Entry 9DUL (electron microscopy, 2.56 A resolution); this record covers chains A and I of the 21 polymer chains in the assembly.

== Chain A ==
Molecule: 16S rRNA
From: Escherichia coli
Sequence (1533 nucleotides; row label = number of the first residue in the row):
     2 AAUUGAAGAGUUUGAUCAUGGCUCAGAUUGAACGCUGGCGGCAGGCCUAA
    52 CACAUGCAAGUCGAACGGUAACAGGAAGAAGCUUGCUUCUUUGCUGACGA
   102 GUGGCGGACGGGUGAGUAAUGUCUGGGAAACUGCCUGAUGGAGGGGGAUA
   152 ACUACUGGAAACGGUAGCUAAUACCGCAUAACGUCGCAAGACCAAAGAGG
   202 GGGACCUUCGGGCCUCUUGCCAUCGGAUGUGCCCAGAUGGGAUUAGCUAG
   252 UAGGUGGGGUAACGGCUCACCUAGGCGACGAUCCCUAGCUGGUCUGAGAG
   302 GAUGACCAGCCACACUGGAACUGAGACACGGUCCAGACUCCUACGGGAGG
   352 CAGCAGUGGGGAAUAUUGCACAAUGGGCGCAAGCCUGAUGCAGCCAUGCC
   402 GCGUGUAUGAAGAAGGCCUUCGGGUUGUAAAGUACUUUCAGCGGGGAGGA
   452 AGGGAGUAAAGUUAAUACCUUUGCUCAUUGACGUUACCCGCAGAAGAAGC
   502 ACCGGCUAACUCCGUGCCAGCAGCCXCGGUAAUACGGAGGGUGCAAGCGU
   552 UAAUCGGAAUUACUGGGCGUAAAGCGCACGCAGGCGGUUUGUUAAGUCAG
   602 AUGUGAAAUCCCCGGGCUCAACCUGGGAACUGCAUCUGAUACUGGCAAGC
   652 UUGAGUCUCGUAGAGGGGGGUAGAAUUCCAGGUGUAGCGGUGAAAUGCGU
   702 AGAGAUCUGGAGGAAUACCGGUGGCGAAGGCGGCCCCCUGGACGAAGACU
   752 GACGCUCAGGUGCGAAAGCGUGGGGAGCAAACAGGAUUAGAUACCCUGGU
   802 AGUCCACGCCGUAAACGAUGUCGACUUGGAGGUUGUGCCCUUGAGGCGUG
   852 GCUUCCGGAGCUAACGCGUUAAGUCGACCGCCUGGGGAGUACGGCCGCAA
   902 GGUUAAAACUCAAAUGAAUUGACGGGGGCCCGCACAAGCGGUGGAGCAUG
   952 UGGUUUAAUUCGAUCXAACGCGAAGAACCUUACCUGGUCUUGACAUCCAC
  1002 GGAAGUUUUCAGAGAUGAGAAUGUGCCUUCGGGAACCGUGAGACAGGUGC
  1052 UGCAUGGCUGUCGUCAGCUCGUGUUGUGAAAUGUUGGGUUAAGUCCCGCA
  1102 ACGAGCGCAACCCUUAUCCUUUGUUGCCAGCGGUCCGGCCGGGAACUCAA
  1152 AGGAGACUGCCAGUGAUAAACUGGAGGAAGGUGGGGAUGACGUCAAGUCA
  1202 UCAUGGCCCUUACGACCAGGGCUACACACGUGCUACAAUGGCGCAUACAA
  1252 AGAGAAGCGACCUCGCGAGAGCAAGCGGACCUCAUAAAGUGCGUCGUAGU
  1302 CCGGAUUGGAGUCUGCAACUCGACUCCAUGAAGUCGGAAUCGCUAGUAAU
  1352 CGUGGAUCAGAAUGCCACGGUGAAUACGUUCCCGGGCCUUGUACACACCG
  1402 CCCGUXACACCAUGGGAGUGGGUUGCAAAAGAAGUAGGUAGCUUAACCUU
  1452 CGGGAGGGCGCUUACCACUUUGUGAUUCAUGACUGGGGUGAAGUCGUAAC
  1502 AAGGUAACCGUAGGGGAACCUGCGGUUGGAUCA
Unresolved in the structure: 205-213, 841-845, 1207, 1516
Construct notes: conflict C966 (G493406 in 2852408577)
Modified / non-standard residues: PSU (pseudouridine-5'-monophosphate) at position 516, G7M (N7-methyl-guanosine-5'-monophosphate) at position 527, 5MC (5-methylcytidine-5'-monophosphate) at position 967, 4OC (4n,o2'-methylcytidine-5'-monophosphate) at position 1402, 5MC (5-methylcytidine-5'-monophosphate) at position 1407, UR3 (3-methyluridine-5'-monophoshate) at position 1498, MA6 (6N-dimethyladenosine-5'-monophoshate) at position 1518, MA6 (6N-dimethyladenosine-5'-monophoshate) at position 1519

== Chain I ==
Name: Small ribosomal subunit protein uS9
From: Escherichia coli
UniProt: C3SRY2 (C3SRY2_ECOLX); numbering as in UniProt (aligned over 1-130)
Chain sequence (130 residues; each row starts with the number of its first residue):
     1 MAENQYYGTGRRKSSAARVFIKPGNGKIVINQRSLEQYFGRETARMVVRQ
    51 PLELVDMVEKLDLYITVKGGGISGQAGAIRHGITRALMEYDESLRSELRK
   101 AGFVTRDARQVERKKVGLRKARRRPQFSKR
Unresolved in the structure: 1-3

== Interface between chain A and chain I ==
Pairs across the interface (110):
  G941(A) / Arg-123(I)  base contact
  G942(A) / Gln-126(I)  base contact
  U943(A) / Gln-126(I)  hydrogen bond to the sugar
  5MC_967(A) / Phe-127(I)  sugar contact
  5MC_967(A) / Ser-128(I)  base contact
  5MC_967(A) / Lys-129(I)  phosphate contact
  C970(A) / Ser-128(I)  hydrogen bond to the base
  C970(A) / Arg-130(I)  hydrogen bond to the base
  A1117(A) / Arg-106(I)  hydrogen bond to the phosphate
  U1118(A) / Arg-11(I)  salt bridge to the phosphate
  U1118(A) / Arg-106(I)  salt bridge to the phosphate
  C1119(A) / Arg-11(I)  salt bridge to the phosphate
  A1130(A) / Gln-5(I)  hydrogen bond to the sugar
  A1130(A) / Arg-18(I)  salt bridge to the phosphate
  A1130(A) / Phe-20(I)  sugar contact
  A1130(A) / Tyr-64(I)  hydrogen bond to the phosphate
  G1131(A) / Gln-5(I)  phosphate contact
  A1146(A) / Arg-18(I)  hydrogen bond to the base
  C1147(A) / Tyr-7(I)  hydrogen bond to the sugar
  C1147(A) / Arg-18(I)  hydrogen bond to the sugar
  U1148(A) / Tyr-7(I)  sugar contact
  U1148(A) / Thr-9(I)  sugar contact
  U1148(A) / Ala-16(I)  phosphate contact
  C1149(A) / Arg-11(I)  salt bridge to the phosphate
  C1149(A) / Ala-16(I)  phosphate contact
  G1178(A) / Arg-99(I)  salt bridge to the phosphate
  A1179(A) / Arg-95(I)  salt bridge to the phosphate
  A1179(A) / Arg-99(I)  salt bridge to the phosphate
  A1179(A) / Val-104(I)  sugar contact
  A1179(A) / Thr-105(I)  hydrogen bond to the phosphate
  A1179(A) / Arg-106(I)  sugar contact
  A1180(A) / Arg-99(I)  salt bridge to the phosphate
  A1180(A) / Thr-105(I)  hydrogen bond to the phosphate
  G1184(A) / Ala-108(I)  base contact
  G1186(A) / Glu-112(I)  phosphate contact
  G1186(A) / Arg-113(I)  sugar contact
  G1186(A) / Lys-115(I)  hydrogen bond to the sugar
  G1186(A) / Arg-122(I)  sugar contact
  G1187(A) / Arg-113(I)  sugar contact
  G1187(A) / Lys-115(I)  phosphate contact
  G1231(A) / Ser-128(I)  phosphate contact
  U1232(A) / Arg-119(I)  hydrogen bond to the sugar
  U1232(A) / Gln-126(I)  phosphate contact
  U1232(A) / Ser-128(I)  phosphate contact
  G1233(A) / Arg-119(I)  salt bridge to the phosphate
  G1233(A) / Pro-125(I)  phosphate contact
  G1233(A) / Gln-126(I)  hydrogen bond to the phosphate
  A1248(A) / Arg-33(I)  sugar contact
  A1248(A) / Ile-72(I)  base contact
  C1249(A) / Tyr-38(I)  sugar contact
  C1249(A) / Gly-70(I)  hydrogen bond to the sugar
  C1249(A) / Gly-71(I)  sugar contact
  C1249(A) / Ile-72(I)  sugar contact
  C1249(A) / Gln-75(I)  hydrogen bond to the phosphate
  A1250(A) / Ser-14(I)  sugar contact
  A1250(A) / Lys-68(I)  phosphate contact
  A1250(A) / Gly-69(I)  hydrogen bond to the phosphate
  A1250(A) / Gly-70(I)  hydrogen bond to the sugar
  A1250(A) / Gln-75(I)  hydrogen bond to the phosphate
  A1251(A) / Gly-69(I)  phosphate contact
  C1342(A) / Gln-126(I)  sugar contact
  C1342(A) / Phe-127(I)  sugar contact
  G1343(A) / Arg-123(I)  hydrogen bond to the sugar
  G1343(A) / Arg-124(I)  hydrogen bond to the sugar
  C1344(A) / Arg-122(I)  sugar contact
  C1344(A) / Arg-124(I)  phosphate contact
  U1345(A) / Arg-122(I)  salt bridge to the phosphate
  A1346(A) / Arg-122(I)  salt bridge to the phosphate
  G1347(A) / Arg-12(I)  hydrogen bond to the base
  G1347(A) / Lys-13(I)  base contact
  G1347(A) / Arg-109(I)  hydrogen bond to the base
  G1347(A) / Gln-110(I)  sugar contact
  U1348(A) / Gln-110(I)  phosphate contact
  U1348(A) / Val-111(I)  phosphate contact
  U1348(A) / Glu-112(I)  hydrogen bond to the phosphate
  U1348(A) / Arg-122(I)  phosphate contact
  A1349(A) / Lys-120(I)  salt bridge to the phosphate
  A1349(A) / Ala-121(I)  hydrogen bond to the phosphate
  A1349(A) / Arg-122(I)  hydrogen bond to the phosphate
  A1349(A) / Arg-123(I)  phosphate contact
  A1350(A) / Lys-120(I)  salt bridge to the phosphate
  A1350(A) / Arg-123(I)  salt bridge to the phosphate
  U1351(A) / Lys-120(I)  base contact
  G1365(A) / Arg-119(I)  phosphate contact
  C1366(A) / Arg-119(I)  salt bridge to the phosphate
  C1367(A) / Lys-114(I)  salt bridge to the phosphate
  C1367(A) / Val-116(I)  phosphate contact
  C1367(A) / Gly-117(I)  hydrogen bond to the phosphate
  C1367(A) / Leu-118(I)  phosphate contact
  A1368(A) / Arg-113(I)  salt bridge to the phosphate
  A1368(A) / Lys-114(I)  salt bridge to the phosphate
  A1368(A) / Lys-115(I)  hydrogen bond to the phosphate
  A1368(A) / Val-116(I)  hydrogen bond to the phosphate
  C1369(A) / Arg-113(I)  phosphate contact
  C1369(A) / Lys-114(I)  hydrogen bond to the phosphate
  G1370(A) / Ser-14(I)  hydrogen bond to the phosphate
  G1370(A) / Val-111(I)  phosphate contact
  G1371(A) / Lys-13(I)  phosphate contact
  G1371(A) / Ser-14(I)  hydrogen bond to the phosphate
  G1371(A) / Gly-70(I)  sugar contact
  G1371(A) / Gly-71(I)  hydrogen bond to the phosphate
  G1371(A) / Val-111(I)  phosphate contact
  U1372(A) / Lys-13(I)  salt bridge to the phosphate
  U1372(A) / Gly-71(I)  phosphate contact
  U1372(A) / Ile-72(I)  hydrogen bond to the phosphate
  U1372(A) / Ser-73(I)  hydrogen bond to the phosphate
  U1372(A) / Gly-74(I)  hydrogen bond to the phosphate
  G1373(A) / Lys-13(I)  hydrogen bond to the base
  G1373(A) / Arg-41(I)  salt bridge to the phosphate
  G1373(A) / Ser-73(I)  hydrogen bond to the phosphate
Other interface residues (no listed pair), chain A (51 interface residues in all): C966, A969, U1116, C1128, U1341

== Overview ==
51 residues of chain A face 50 of chain I across their interface, with 38 hydrogen bonds and 21 salt bridges.
Polar contacts include C970(A)/Ser-128(I), C970(A)/Arg-130(I) and A1146(A)/Arg-18(I).
Chain A is 16S rRNA and chain I is Small ribosomal subunit protein uS9, both from Escherichia coli; the
structure, Structure of mutant 30S subunit with extended helix 26, version 4, was determined by electron
microscopy, deposited together with 9DUK.
